PDB entry 7D4B | X-ray diffraction, 3.14 A resolution | chains A and B

Chain A:
Molecule: Tumor necrosis factor receptor superfamily member 9
Source organism: Homo sapiens
UniProt: Q07011 (TNR9_HUMAN); numbering as in UniProt (aligned over 25-162)
Sequence (140 residues; each row starts with the number of its first residue):
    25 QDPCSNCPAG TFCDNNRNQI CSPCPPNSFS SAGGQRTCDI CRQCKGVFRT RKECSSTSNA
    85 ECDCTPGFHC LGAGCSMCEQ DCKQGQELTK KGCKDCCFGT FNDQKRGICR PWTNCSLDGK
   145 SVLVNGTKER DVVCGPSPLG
Disordered / not traced: 164
Construct notes: expression tag (163-164)
Cystine bridges: C28-C37, C31-C45, C48-C62, C65-C78, C68-C86, C88-C102, C94-C99, C106-C117, C120-C133, C139-C158
Glycans and other covalent adducts: glycan linked to N138, N149
Curated features (UniProtKB/Swiss-Prot):
  - glycosylation (N-linked (GlcNAc...) asparagine): N138, N149
  - natural variant: G109 (G109S: In IMD109; uncertain significance)

Chain B:
Molecule: anti-4-1BB VHH
Source organism: Lama glama
Notes: antibody fragment or engineered binder
Sequence (127 residues; numbered 1 to 127; the number before each row is that of its first residue):
     1 QVQLVESGGG VVQPGRSLRL SCAASGSTFS IVAMGWYRQA PGKQRELVAS IITGDGDTNY
    61 ADSVKGRFTI SRDNSKNTMY LQMNSLKPED TAVYYCYART GYGSSWLMGH EYDYWGQGTQ
   121 VTVSSLG
Disordered / not traced: 127
Cystine bridges: C22-C96

Interface between chain A and chain B:
Contacting residue pairs - 39 pairs, chain A then chain B:
  T137(A) with G103(B)
  D142(A) with S104(B), hydrogen bond
  K144(A) with Y112(B)
  S145(A) with Y37(B)
  L147(A) with A33(B), hydrophobic; Y37(B); L47(B); S50(B), hydrogen bond (backbone-side chain); N59(B); Y97(B), hydrophobic
  V148(A) with S50(B); I52(B), hydrophobic; N59(B)
  N149(A) with N59(B), hydrogen bond (backbone-side chain)
  R154(A) with I52(B); D55(B), salt bridge; D57(B), salt bridge; Y102(B)
  D155(A) with Y102(B); G103(B)
  V156(A) with Y102(B); G103(B), hydrogen bond (backbone-backbone)
  V157(A) with A33(B), hydrophobic; I52(B), hydrophobic; G101(B); Y102(B), hydrophobic; G103(B)
  C158(A) with R99(B), hydrogen bond (backbone-side chain); G103(B), hydrogen bond (backbone-backbone); S104(B); Y112(B), hydrogen bond (backbone-side chain)
  G159(A) with Y97(B); Y112(B), hydrogen bond (backbone-side chain)
  P160(A) with Y37(B); Y97(B); W115(B), hydrophobic
  S161(A) with R45(B), hydrogen bond (backbone-side chain)
  P162(A) with R45(B)
  L163(A) with Q44(B)
Interface residues without a listed pair, chain A (19 interface residues in all): V146, T151
Interface residues without a listed pair, chain B (22 interface residues in all): M34, G35, I51, D113
Interface features reported in the paper:
  - specific contacts: R154(A)-D55(B) (salt bridge), D57(B)-R154(A) (salt bridge)
  - epitope / paratope residues, chain A: D142(A), R154(A), V156(A), C158(A), G159(A)
  - interface residues, chain A: D142(A), R154(A), V156(A), C158(A), G159(A)
  - epitope / paratope residues, chain B: A33(B), Y37(B), L47(B), I52(B), D55(B), D57(B), Y97(B), Y102(B), Y112(B), W115(B)
  - interface residues, chain B: A33(B), Y37(B), L47(B), I52(B), Y97(B), Y102(B), Y112(B), W115(B)

Summary:
19 residues of chain A and 22 residues of chain B are in contact, with 9 hydrogen bonds and 2 salt bridges.
Polar contacts include R154(A)-D55(B), R154(A)-D57(B) and D142(A)-S104(B). The authors report salt bridges
between R154(A) and D55(B) and D57(B) and R154(A). The paper reports epitope/paratope residues D142(A),
R154(A) and A33(B) among others; interface residues D142(A), R154(A) and A33(B) among others.
Here chain A is Tumor necrosis factor receptor superfamily member 9 (Homo sapiens) and chain B is anti-4-1BB
VHH (Lama glama). Entry 7D4B (Crystal structure of 4-1BB in complex with a VHH) was determined by X-ray
diffraction.
